Entry 6OW3 (X-ray diffraction, 2.77 A resolution); this record covers chains C and G of the 9 polymer chains in the assembly.

[Chain C]
Protein: DNA-directed RNA polymerase subunit beta
Source organism: Thermus thermophilus
Notes: EC 2.7.7.6
Reference sequence: Q8RQE9 (RPOB_THET8); residues 1-1119 here = UniProt positions 1-1119
Amino-acid sequence (1119 residues; row label = number of the first residue in the row):
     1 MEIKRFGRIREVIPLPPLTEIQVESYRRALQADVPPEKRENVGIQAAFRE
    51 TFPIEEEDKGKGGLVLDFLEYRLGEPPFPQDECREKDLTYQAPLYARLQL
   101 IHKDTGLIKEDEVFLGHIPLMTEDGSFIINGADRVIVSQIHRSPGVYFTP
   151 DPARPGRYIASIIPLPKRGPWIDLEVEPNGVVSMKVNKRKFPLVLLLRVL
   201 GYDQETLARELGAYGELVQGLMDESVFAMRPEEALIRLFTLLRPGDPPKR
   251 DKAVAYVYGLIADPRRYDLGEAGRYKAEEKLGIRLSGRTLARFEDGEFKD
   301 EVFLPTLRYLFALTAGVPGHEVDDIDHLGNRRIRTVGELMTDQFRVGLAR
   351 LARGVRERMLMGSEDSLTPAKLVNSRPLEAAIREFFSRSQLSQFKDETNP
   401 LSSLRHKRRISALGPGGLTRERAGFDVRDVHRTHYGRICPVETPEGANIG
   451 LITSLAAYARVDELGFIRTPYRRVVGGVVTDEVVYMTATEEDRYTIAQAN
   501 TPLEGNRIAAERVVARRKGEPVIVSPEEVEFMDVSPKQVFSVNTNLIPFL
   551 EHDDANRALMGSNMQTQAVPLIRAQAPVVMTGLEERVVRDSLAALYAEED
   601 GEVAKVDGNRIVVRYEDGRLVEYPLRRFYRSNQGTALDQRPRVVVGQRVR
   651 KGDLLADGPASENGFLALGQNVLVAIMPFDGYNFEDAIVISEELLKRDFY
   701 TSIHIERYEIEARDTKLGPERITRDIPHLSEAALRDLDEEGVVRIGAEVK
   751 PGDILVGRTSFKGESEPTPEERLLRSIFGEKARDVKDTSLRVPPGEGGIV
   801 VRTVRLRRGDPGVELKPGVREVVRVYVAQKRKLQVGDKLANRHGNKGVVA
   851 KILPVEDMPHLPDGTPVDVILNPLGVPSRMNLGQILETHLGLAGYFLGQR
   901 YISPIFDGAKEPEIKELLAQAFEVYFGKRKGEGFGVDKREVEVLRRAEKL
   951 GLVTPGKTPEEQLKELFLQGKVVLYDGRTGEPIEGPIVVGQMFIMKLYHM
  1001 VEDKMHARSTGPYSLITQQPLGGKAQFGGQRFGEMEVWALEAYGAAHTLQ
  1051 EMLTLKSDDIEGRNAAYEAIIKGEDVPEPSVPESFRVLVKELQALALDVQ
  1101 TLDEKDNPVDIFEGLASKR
Disordered / not traced: 57-63, 1119

[Chain G]
Molecule: 22-nt DNA strand
Sequence (22 nucleotides; numbered 3 to 24; the number before each row is that of its first residue):
     3 CCTGCATCAGAGCCCTAAATAC
Disordered / not traced: 3-5, 22-24

[Interface between chain C and chain G]
Residue-residue contacts (10):
  Arg134(C) with DA21(G), salt bridge to the phosphate
  Phe394(C) with DA20(G), phosphate contact
  Glu421(C) with DA13(G), base contact
  Gly1023(C) with DT18(G), phosphate contact
  Lys1024(C) with DT18(G), hydrogen bond to the phosphate
  Gln1030(C) with DC17(G), sugar contact
  Arg1031(C) with DC16(G), salt bridge to the phosphate; DC17(G), hydrogen bond to the phosphate
  Gly1033(C) with DC16(G), phosphate contact
  Met1035(C) with DC15(G), sugar contact
Other interface residues (no listed pair), chain C (13 interface residues in all): Asn632, Ala1025, Gly1029, Glu1036
Other interface residues (no listed pair), chain G (8 interface residues in all): DA19

[Overview]
13 residues of chain C and 8 residues of chain G are in contact; the contacts include 2 hydrogen bonds and 2
salt bridges. Among the polar pairs are Lys1024(C)-DT18(G), Arg1031(C)-DC17(G) and Arg134(C)-DA21(G).
Here chain C is DNA-directed RNA polymerase subunit beta (Thermus thermophilus) and chain G is a 22-nt DNA
strand. Entry 6OW3 (X-ray crystal structure of a bacterial reiterative transcription complex of pyrG promoter
variant -1T) was determined by X-ray diffraction (same publication as 6OVR, 6OVY, 6OY5, 6OY6, 6OY7, 6P70 and
6P71).
